Entry 4YA2 (X-ray diffraction, 2.70 A resolution); this record covers chains O and U of the 34 polymer chains in the assembly.

== Chain O ==
Protein: Proteasome subunit alpha type-2
Organism: Saccharomyces cerevisiae S288c
Notes: EC 3.4.25.1
UniProt: P23639 (PSA2_YEAST); residues 1-250 here = UniProt positions 1-250
Chain sequence (250 residues; numbered 1 to 250; the number before each row is that of its first residue):
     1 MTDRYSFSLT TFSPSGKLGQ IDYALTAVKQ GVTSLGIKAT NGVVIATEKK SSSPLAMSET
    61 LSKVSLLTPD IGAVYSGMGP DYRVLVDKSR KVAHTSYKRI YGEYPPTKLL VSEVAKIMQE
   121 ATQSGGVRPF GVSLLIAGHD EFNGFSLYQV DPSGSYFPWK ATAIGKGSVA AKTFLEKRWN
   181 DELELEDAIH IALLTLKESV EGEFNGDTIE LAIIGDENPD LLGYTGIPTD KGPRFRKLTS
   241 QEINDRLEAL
UniProt features mapped onto this chain:
  - cross-link: Lys108 (Glycyl lysine isopeptide (Lys-Gly) (interchain with G-Cter in ubiquitin))

== Chain U ==
Protein: Proteasome subunit alpha type-1
Organism: Saccharomyces cerevisiae S288c
Notes: EC 3.4.25.1
UniProt: P21243 (PSA1_YEAST); residues -8 to 243 here correspond to UniProt positions 1-252 (UniProt number = residue number + 9)
Chain sequence (252 residues; each row starts with the number of its first residue; numbers below 1 keep their minus sign (Met-8 is residue -8)):
    -8 MSGAAAASAA GYDRHITIFS PEGRLYQVEY AFKATNQTNI NSLAVRGKDC TVVISQKKVP
    52 DKLLDPTTVS YIFCISRTIG MVVNGPIPDA RNAALRAKAE AAEFRYKYGY DMPCDVLAKR
   112 MANLSQIYTQ RAYMRPLGVI LTFVSVDEEL GPSIYKTDPA GYYVGYKATA TGPKQQEITT
   172 NLENHFKKSK IDHINEESWE KVVEFAITHM IDALGTEFSK NDLEVGVATK DKFFTLSAEN
   232 IEERLVAIAE QD
Unresolved in the structure: -8 to 1, 243

== Interface between chain O and chain U ==
Contacting residue pairs (69):
  Thr2(O) with Tyr124(U)
  Asp3(O) with Arg122(U); Tyr124(U)
  Tyr5(O) with Ile7(U); Ala123(U), hydrophobic; Tyr124(U), hydrophobic
  Leu9(O) with Ile9(U), hydrophobic; Ala123(U), hydrophobic
  Gln20(O) with Ile9(U); Phe10(U), hydrogen bond (side chain-backbone)
  Tyr23(O) with Phe10(U); Ser11(U); Pro12(U), hydrophobic; Gly14(U)
  Ala24(O) with Phe10(U), hydrophobic
  Thr26(O) with Glu13(U)
  Ala27(O) with Gly14(U)
  Ser52(O) with Tyr153(U), hydrogen bond
  Ser53(O) with Thr170(U)
  Pro54(O) with Lys158(U), hydrogen bond (backbone-side chain); Glu174(U)
  Leu55(O) with Tyr157(U); Lys158(U), hydrogen bond (backbone-backbone); Ala159(U); Thr170(U); Leu173(U), hydrophobic; Phe177(U), hydrophobic
  Ala56(O) with Val155(U), hydrophobic; Gly156(U); Tyr157(U), hydrophobic
  Met57(O) with Arg37(U); Val155(U); Gly156(U), hydrogen bond (backbone-backbone); Tyr157(U); Lys158(U)
  Thr60(O) with Tyr146(U); Val155(U); Gly156(U), hydrogen bond (side chain-backbone)
  Leu61(O) with Tyr153(U), hydrophobic; Tyr154(U); Val155(U), hydrophobic
  Met78(O) with Phe10(U), hydrophobic; Leu16(U), hydrophobic
  Pro80(O) with Gln117(U); Ala151(U); Gly152(U); Tyr153(U)
  Asp81(O) with Gln117(U)
  Arg83(O) with Ala113(U), hydrogen bond (side chain-backbone); Asn114(U); Gly152(U), hydrogen bond (side chain-backbone); Tyr154(U)
  Val84(O) with Asn114(U); Gln117(U)
  Asp87(O) with Lys110(U), salt bridge; Asn114(U)
  Ala121(O) with Gln121(U)
  Gly126(O) with Arg122(U); Ala123(U), hydrogen bond (backbone-backbone)
  Val127(O) with Gln121(U); Arg122(U)
  Arg128(O) with Thr8(U); Phe10(U); Leu16(U); Thr120(U), hydrogen bond (side chain-backbone); Gln121(U), hydrogen bond (backbone-backbone)
  Pro129(O) with Phe10(U)
  Phe130(O) with Gln121(U)
  Gly131(O) with Phe10(U)
Interface residues without a listed pair, chain O (31 interface residues in all): Gln30
Interface residues without a listed pair, chain U (34 interface residues in all): Thr160

== Overview ==
31 residues of chain O face 34 of chain U across their interface; the contacts include 11 hydrogen bonds and 1
salt bridge. Polar pairs include Asp87(O)-Lys110(U), Gln20(O)-Phe10(U) and Ser52(O)-Tyr153(U).
Here chain O is Proteasome subunit alpha type-2 and chain U is Proteasome subunit alpha type-1, both from
Saccharomyces cerevisiae S288c. Entry 4YA2 (Yeast 20S proteasome beta2-H116N mutant in complex with Ac-LAE-ep)
was determined by X-ray diffraction, deposited together with 4Y69, 4Y6A, 4Y6V, 4Y6Z, 4Y70, 4Y74 and 34 further
entries.
